PDB entry 6ZTY | electron microscopy, 5.60 A resolution (low resolution: residue-level contacts below are approximate; hydrogen-bond / salt-bridge calls are withheld) | chains I and J of the 6 polymer chains in the assembly

Chain I (and J):
Molecule: Outer capsid protein mu-1
Source organism: Reovirus sp
Notes: chain J of this document is another copy of the same molecule, construct and numbering; everything in this record applies to it too
Reference sequence: P11077 (MU1_REOVL); numbering as in UniProt; present here: 10-71, 97-675
Sequence (641 residues; each row starts with the number of its first residue; note: 25 numbers in that range are skipped by the numbering (no residue carries them; nothing is unmodelled there)):
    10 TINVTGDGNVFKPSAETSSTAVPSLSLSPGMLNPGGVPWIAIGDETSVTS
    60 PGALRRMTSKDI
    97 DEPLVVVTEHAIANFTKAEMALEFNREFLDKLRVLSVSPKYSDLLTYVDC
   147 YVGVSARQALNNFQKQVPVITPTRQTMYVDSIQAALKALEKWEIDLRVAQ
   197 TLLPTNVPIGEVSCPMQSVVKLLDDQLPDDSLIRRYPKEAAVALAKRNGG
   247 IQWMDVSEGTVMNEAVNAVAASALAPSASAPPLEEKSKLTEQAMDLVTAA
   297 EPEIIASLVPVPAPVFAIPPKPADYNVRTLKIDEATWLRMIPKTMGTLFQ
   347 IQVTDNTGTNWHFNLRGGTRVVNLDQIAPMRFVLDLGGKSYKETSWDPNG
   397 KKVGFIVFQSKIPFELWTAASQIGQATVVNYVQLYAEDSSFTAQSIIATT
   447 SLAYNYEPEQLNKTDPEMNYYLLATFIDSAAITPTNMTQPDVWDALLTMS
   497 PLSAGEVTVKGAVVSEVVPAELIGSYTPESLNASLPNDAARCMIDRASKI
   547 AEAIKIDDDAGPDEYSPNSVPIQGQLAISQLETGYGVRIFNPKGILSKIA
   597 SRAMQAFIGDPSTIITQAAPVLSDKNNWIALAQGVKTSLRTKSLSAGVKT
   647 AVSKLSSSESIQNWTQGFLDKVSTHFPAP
Differences from the reference sequence: conflict Leu344 (Pro in P11077), Phe359 (Leu in P11077)

How chain I and chain J interact:
Pairs across the interface (136):
  Val31(I) with Gly39(J)
  Ser33(I) with Ser37(J); Pro38(J); Gly39(J); Met40(J)
  Leu34(I) with Ser37(J); Gly39(J); Met40(J)
  Lys113(I) with Met40(J); Leu41(J); Asn42(J); Pro43(J); Thr104(J)
  Met116(I) with Gly44(J); Val150(J)
  Glu119(I) with Val150(J); Ser151(J); Gln154(J)
  Phe120(I) with Val150(J)
  Arg122(I) with Arg153(J)
  Asp126(I) with Arg153(J)
  Ser134(I) with Asn157(J)
  Lys136(I) with Asn157(J)
  Met258(I) with Arg65(J); Pro99(J)
  Glu260(I) with Arg65(J)
  Val262(I) with Gly45(J); Val46(J); Val101(J)
  Asn263(I) with Pro38(J); Leu41(J); Asn42(J)
  Val265(I) with Gln171(J)
  Ala266(I) with Leu41(J)
  Ser268(I) with Gln171(J)
  Ser273(I) with Gln179(J)
  Ser275(I) with Lys183(J)
  Ala276(I) with Gln179(J)
  Glu280(I) with Leu36(J)
  Ser283(I) with Leu36(J)
  Thr286(I) with Pro32(J)
  Glu287(I) with Pro32(J); Ser33(J)
  Asp291(I) with Lys284(J)
  Thr294(I) with Lys284(J)
  Ala295(I) with Lys284(J)
  Glu299(I) with Ser653(J)
  Leu304(I) with Ser656(J)
  Val305(I) with Ser652(J); Ser653(J); Glu655(J); Ser656(J)
  Pro308(I) with Lys645(J)
  Val311(I) with Lys645(J)
  Pro315(I) with Lys551(J); Ile604(J)
  Pro316(I) with Gly605(J)
  Arg377(I) with Pro524(J)
  Tyr431(I) with Lys327(J)
  Glu433(I) with Lys327(J); Lys339(J)
  Asp434(I) with Lys339(J); Gln485(J)
  Ser436(I) with Lys385(J); Ser386(J); Tyr387(J)
  Phe437(I) with Gly384(J); Lys385(J); Ser386(J)
  Thr438(I) with Lys388(J)
  Ile442(I) with Thr325(J)
  Ala444(I) with Thr325(J); Lys327(J)
  Thr445(I) with Thr325(J); Glu330(J)
  Ser447(I) with Pro524(J); Glu525(J); Asn528(J)
  Leu448(I) with Glu525(J)
  Ala449(I) with Pro524(J)
  Ser496(I) with Asp606(J)
  Pro497(I) with Ala602(J); Gly605(J); Asp606(J)
  Leu498(I) with Gln601(J); Ala602(J)
  Ser499(I) with Gln601(J); Gly605(J)
  Ala500(I) with Gln601(J); Ile604(J)
  Gly501(I) with Gln601(J)
  Glu502(I) with Gln601(J)
  Asp553(I) with Arg193(J)
  Tyr561(I) with Asp226(J)
  Pro563(I) with Ile190(J); Arg193(J); Val194(J); Thr197(J)
  Val566(I) with Thr197(J); Leu198(J)
  Pro567(I) with Thr197(J); Leu198(J)
  Ile574(I) with Leu218(J); Phe664(J); Val668(J)
  Leu577(I) with His671(J)
  Lys589(I) with Asp221(J); Gln222(J); Leu223(J); Pro224(J)
  Asn622(I) with Trp660(J)
  Ile625(I) with Ile657(J); Trp660(J)
  Ala626(I) with Trp660(J)
  Gln629(I) with Asn202(J); Val203(J)
  Ser634(I) with Arg193(J)
  Arg636(I) with Ser27(J); Ser28(J); Thr29(J); Ala30(J); Leu270(J)
  Thr637(I) with Ser28(J); Thr29(J); Ala30(J)
  Lys638(I) with Ala30(J); Val31(J); Pro32(J); Arg193(J)
  Ser639(I) with Ala30(J); Val31(J); Ala117(J); Phe120(J)
  Leu640(I) with Val31(J); Pro32(J); Leu182(J)
Also at the interface, not in a pair above, chain I (86 interface residues in all): Pro32, Pro277, Leu279, Met290, Val379, Ile443, Thr446, Ser562, Gln571, Ala573, Thr633, Leu635, Ser641
Also at the interface, not in a pair above, chain J (86 interface residues in all): Phe111, Val175, Glu189, Pro204, Glu287, Arg324, Leu326, Asp490, Thr609

Overview:
Chain I and chain J each contribute 86 residues to their interface.
Both chains are Outer capsid protein mu-1 (Reovirus sp). Entry 6ZTY (Assembly intermediates of orthoreovirus
captured in the cell) was determined by electron microscopy (same publication as 6XF7, 6XF8, 6ZTS and 6ZTZ).
